Entry 1HWK (X-ray diffraction, 2.22 A resolution); this record covers chains A and B of the 4 polymer chains in the assembly.

[Chain A (and B)]
Molecule: Hmg-CoA reductase
Source organism: Homo sapiens
Notes: EC 1.1.1.34; fragment: catalytic portion; chain B of this document is another copy of the same molecule, construct and numbering; everything in this record applies to it too
UniProtKB: P04035 (HMDH_HUMAN); residues 426-888 here = UniProt positions 426-888
Sequence (467 residues; row label = number of the first residue in the row):
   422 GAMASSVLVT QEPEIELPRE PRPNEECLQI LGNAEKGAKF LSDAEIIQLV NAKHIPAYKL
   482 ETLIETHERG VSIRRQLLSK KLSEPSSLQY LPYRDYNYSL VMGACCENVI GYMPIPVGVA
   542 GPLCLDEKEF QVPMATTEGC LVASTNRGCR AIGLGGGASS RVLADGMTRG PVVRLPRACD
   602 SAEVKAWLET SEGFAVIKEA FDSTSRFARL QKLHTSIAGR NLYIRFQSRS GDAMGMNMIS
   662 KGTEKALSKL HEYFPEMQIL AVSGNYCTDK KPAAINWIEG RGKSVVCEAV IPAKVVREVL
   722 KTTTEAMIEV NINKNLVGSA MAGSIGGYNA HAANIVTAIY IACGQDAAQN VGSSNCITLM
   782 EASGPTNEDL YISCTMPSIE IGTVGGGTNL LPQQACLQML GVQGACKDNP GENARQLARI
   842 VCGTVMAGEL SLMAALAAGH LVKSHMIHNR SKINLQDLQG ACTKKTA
Disordered / not traced: 422-441, 450-461, 862-888 (chain B: 422-462, 473-477, 861-888)
Construct notes: insertion (422-425); engineered mutation Ile-485 (Met in P04035)
Ligand contacts:
  - atorvastatin (117; 7-[2-(4-fluoro-phenyl)-5-isopropyl-3-phenyl-4-phenylcarbamoyl-pyrrol-1-yl]- 3,5-dihydroxy-heptanoic acid), molecule 1: Glu-559, Gly-560, Cys-561, Leu-562, Ala-564, Ser-565, Arg-568, Lys-735, Ala-751, His-752, Asn-755, Ser-852, Leu-853, Ala-856, Leu-857, Gly-860
  - atorvastatin (117), molecule 2: Arg-590, Ser-661, Val-683, Ser-684, Asn-686, Cys-688, Asp-690, Lys-691, Lys-692
  - ADP (adenosine-5'-diphosphate), molecule 1: Tyr-479, Glu-528, Asn-529
  - ADP, molecule 2: Ala-564, Asn-567, Arg-568, Arg-571, Lys-722
  - ADP, molecule 3: Arg-627, Phe-628, Ser-651, Gly-652, Asp-653, Ala-654, Met-655, Gly-656, Met-657, Asn-658, Met-659, Val-805, Gly-806, Gly-807, Ala-826, Cys-827, Pro-831
What the authors report for this chain:
  - binding site for atorvastatin: Glu-559, Arg-590

[How chain A and chain B interact]
Pairs across the interface (209):
  Leu-499(A) with Gln-552(B)
  Leu-503(A) with Gln-552(B); Met-820(B)
  Glu-505(A) with Gln-819(B), hydrogen bond
  Ser-508(A) with Ala-816(B); Gln-819(B), hydrogen bond (side chain-backbone); Met-820(B)
  Leu-509(A) with Met-820(B), hydrophobic
  Tyr-511(A) with Leu-812(B); Pro-813(B)
  Leu-512(A) with Ala-816(B)
  Tyr-517(A) with Pro-535(B), hydrophobic
  Val-522(A) with Pro-537(B), hydrophobic
  Ala-525(A) with Gly-560(B), hydrogen bond (backbone-backbone)
  Cys-526(A) with Thr-557(B); Thr-558(B); Glu-559(B), hydrogen bond (backbone-backbone); Gly-560(B)
  Cys-527(A) with Pro-537(B), hydrophobic; Gly-539(B); Val-563(B), hydrophobic
  Glu-528(A) with Gly-539(B); Gly-560(B); Cys-561(B), hydrogen bond (side chain-backbone); Leu-562(B); Val-563(B), hydrogen bond (side chain-backbone); Ala-564(B), hydrogen bond (side chain-backbone)
  Asn-529(A) with Gly-539(B); Val-540(B), hydrogen bond (side chain-backbone); Asn-567(B)
  Val-530(A) with Val-538(B)
  Ile-531(A) with Val-538(B), hydrogen bond (backbone-backbone); Val-540(B), hydrophobic; Met-820(B), hydrophobic
  Gly-532(A) with Pro-537(B); Val-538(B), hydrogen bond (backbone-backbone)
  Tyr-533(A) with Tyr-533(B); Pro-535(B), hydrophobic; Ile-536(B); Val-538(B)
  Met-534(A) with Met-534(B); Pro-535(B); Ile-536(B), hydrogen bond (backbone-backbone); Val-538(B); Ile-762(B); Ala-763(B); Pro-813(B); Gln-814(B), hydrogen bond; Cys-817(B), hydrophobic
  Pro-535(A) with Tyr-517(B), hydrophobic; Tyr-533(B), hydrophobic; Met-534(B); Pro-813(B); Gln-814(B)
  Ile-536(A) with Tyr-533(B); Met-534(B), hydrogen bond (backbone-backbone); Ile-536(B), hydrophobic
  Pro-537(A) with Tyr-517(B); Val-522(B), hydrophobic; Cys-527(B), hydrophobic; Gly-532(B)
  Val-538(A) with Val-530(B); Ile-531(B), hydrogen bond (backbone-backbone); Gly-532(B), hydrogen bond (backbone-backbone); Tyr-533(B); Met-534(B)
  Gly-539(A) with Cys-527(B); Glu-528(B); Asn-529(B)
  Val-540(A) with Asn-529(B), hydrogen bond (backbone-side chain); Ile-531(B), hydrophobic
  Gln-552(A) with Leu-499(B)
  Thr-557(A) with Cys-526(B)
  Thr-558(A) with Cys-526(B); Gly-808(B)
  Glu-559(A) with Cys-526(B), hydrogen bond (backbone-backbone); Lys-691(B), salt bridge; Asp-767(B)
  Gly-560(A) with Ala-525(B); Cys-526(B); Glu-528(B)
  Cys-561(A) with Glu-528(B), hydrogen bond (backbone-side chain)
  Leu-562(A) with Glu-528(B)
  Val-563(A) with Glu-528(B), hydrogen bond (backbone-side chain)
  Ala-564(A) with Glu-528(B), hydrogen bond (backbone-side chain)
  Asn-567(A) with Asn-529(B), hydrogen bond
  Arg-595(A) with Glu-730(B), salt bridge; Asn-734(B)
  Ser-637(A) with Met-742(B)
  Ile-638(A) with Met-742(B)
  Ala-639(A) with Val-738(B), hydrophobic; Met-742(B), hydrophobic
  Asn-642(A) with Asn-734(B), hydrogen bond
  Tyr-644(A) with Asn-734(B), hydrogen bond (side chain-backbone); Val-738(B); Gly-739(B), hydrogen bond (side chain-backbone); Met-742(B), hydrophobic
  Leu-681(A) with Glu-730(B); Val-731(B); Asn-734(B); Leu-857(B)
  Val-683(A) with Leu-857(B), hydrophobic
  Ser-684(A) with Lys-735(B), hydrogen bond (backbone-side chain)
  Gly-685(A) with Lys-735(B); Gly-739(B)
  Asn-686(A) with Lys-735(B), hydrogen bond; Asn-736(B), hydrogen bond; Gly-739(B); Ser-740(B), hydrogen bond; Ala-743(B); Asn-750(B), hydrogen bond (side chain-backbone)
  Tyr-687(A) with Met-742(B)
  Thr-689(A) with Ala-743(B)
  Lys-691(A) with Glu-559(B), salt bridge; Ala-754(B); Asn-755(B), hydrogen bond
  Lys-692(A) with Gly-748(B); Asn-750(B); Ala-751(B), hydrogen bond (side chain-backbone)
  Pro-693(A) with Ser-745(B), hydrogen bond (backbone-side chain); Ile-746(B); Gly-748(B)
  Ala-694(A) with Ala-743(B); Gly-744(B)
  Ala-695(A) with Ala-743(B), hydrogen bond (backbone-backbone); Gly-744(B), hydrogen bond (backbone-backbone)
  Ile-696(A) with Ala-743(B), hydrogen bond (backbone-backbone)
  Glu-730(A) with Arg-595(B), salt bridge; Leu-681(B)
  Val-731(A) with Leu-681(B)
  Asn-734(A) with Arg-595(B); Asn-642(B), hydrogen bond; Tyr-644(B), hydrogen bond (backbone-side chain); Leu-681(B)
  Lys-735(A) with Ser-684(B), hydrogen bond (side chain-backbone); Gly-685(B); Asn-686(B), hydrogen bond
  Asn-736(A) with Asn-686(B), hydrogen bond
  Val-738(A) with Ala-639(B), hydrophobic; Tyr-644(B)
  Gly-739(A) with Tyr-644(B); Gly-685(B); Asn-686(B)
  Ser-740(A) with Asn-686(B), hydrogen bond
  Met-742(A) with Ser-637(B); Ile-638(B); Tyr-644(B), hydrophobic; Tyr-687(B)
  Ala-743(A) with Asn-686(B); Thr-689(B); Ala-694(B); Ala-695(B), hydrogen bond (backbone-backbone); Ile-696(B), hydrogen bond (backbone-backbone)
  Gly-744(A) with Ala-694(B); Ala-695(B), hydrogen bond (backbone-backbone)
  Ser-745(A) with Pro-693(B), hydrogen bond (side chain-backbone)
  Ile-746(A) with Pro-693(B)
  Gly-748(A) with Asn-686(B); Lys-692(B); Pro-693(B)
  Asn-750(A) with Asn-686(B), hydrogen bond (backbone-side chain); Lys-692(B)
  Ala-751(A) with Lys-692(B), hydrogen bond (backbone-side chain)
  Ala-754(A) with Lys-691(B); Ala-769(B); Val-772(B), hydrophobic
  Asn-755(A) with Lys-691(B), hydrogen bond; Ala-769(B)
  Thr-758(A) with Ala-768(B); Ala-769(B)
  Ile-762(A) with Met-534(B); Ile-762(B), hydrophobic
  Ala-763(A) with Met-534(B)
  Asp-767(A) with Glu-559(B)
  Ala-768(A) with Thr-758(B); Asn-771(B)
  Ala-769(A) with Ala-754(B); Asn-755(B); Thr-758(B); Asn-771(B)
  Asn-771(A) with Ala-768(B); Ala-769(B); Asn-771(B), hydrogen bond; Val-772(B)
  Val-772(A) with Ala-754(B), hydrophobic; Asn-771(B); Ser-775(B)
  Gly-808(A) with Thr-558(B)
  Leu-812(A) with Tyr-511(B), hydrophobic
  Pro-813(A) with Tyr-511(B); Met-534(B); Pro-535(B)
  Gln-814(A) with Met-534(B); Pro-535(B)
  Ala-816(A) with Ser-508(B); Leu-512(B)
  Cys-817(A) with Leu-512(B), hydrophobic; Met-534(B), hydrophobic
  Gln-819(A) with Ser-508(B)
  Met-820(A) with Leu-503(B); Ser-508(B); Leu-509(B), hydrophobic; Ile-531(B), hydrophobic
  Leu-857(A) with Leu-681(B); Val-683(B), hydrophobic
  His-861(A) with Glu-665(B); Ile-680(B); Leu-681(B); Ala-682(B)
Interface residues without a listed pair, chain A (101 interface residues in all): Lys-502, Pro-513, Met-555, Val-593, Ala-682, Asp-690, Gly-747, Gln-766, Asn-776, Gly-807, Leu-811
Interface residues without a listed pair, chain B (102 interface residues in all): Tyr-479, Lys-502, Pro-513, Met-555, Val-593, Asp-690, Gly-747, Gln-766, Asn-776, Leu-811

[Overview]
101 residues of chain A face 102 of chain B across their interface; the contacts include 49 hydrogen bonds and
4 salt bridges. Polar contacts include Glu-559(A)/Lys-691(B), Arg-595(A)/Glu-730(B) and Glu-505(A)/Gln-819(B).
Bound to chain A: 3 copies of ADP and atorvastatin. From the paper: a binding site for atorvastatin at
Glu-559(A) and Arg-590(A).
Both chains are Hmg-CoA reductase (Homo sapiens). Entry 1HWK (Complex of the catalytic portion of human
hmg-CoA reductase with atorvastatin) was determined by X-ray diffraction together with 1HW8, 1HW9, 1HWI, 1HWJ
and 1HWL from the same study.
